Entry 4J79 (X-ray diffraction, 1.56 A resolution); this record covers chains A and B.

# Chain A
Protein: Coatomer subunit beta'
Organism: Saccharomyces cerevisiae
UniProt: P41811 (COPB2_YEAST); numbering as in UniProt (aligned over 1-301)
Sequence (301 residues; row label = number of the first residue in the row):
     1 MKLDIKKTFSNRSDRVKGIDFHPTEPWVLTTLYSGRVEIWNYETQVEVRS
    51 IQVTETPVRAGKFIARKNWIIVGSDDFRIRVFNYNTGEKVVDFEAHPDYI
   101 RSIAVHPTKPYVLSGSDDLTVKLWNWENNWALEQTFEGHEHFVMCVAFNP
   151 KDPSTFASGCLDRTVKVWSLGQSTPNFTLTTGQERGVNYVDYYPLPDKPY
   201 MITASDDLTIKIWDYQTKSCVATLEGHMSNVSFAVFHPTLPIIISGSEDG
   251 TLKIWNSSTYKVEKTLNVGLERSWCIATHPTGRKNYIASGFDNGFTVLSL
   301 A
Not modelled in the structure: 1
Differences from the reference sequence: conflict I39 (Leu in P41811), A301 (Gly in P41811)

# Chain B
Protein: Spike glycoprotein
UniProt: Q91AV1 (SPIKE_PEDV7); residues 1-6 here correspond to UniProt positions 1378-1383 (UniProt number = residue number + 1377)
Sequence (6 residues; each row starts with the number of its first residue):
     1 EKVHVQ

# Chain A / chain B interface
Residue-residue contacts (20):
  R15(A) with Q6(B), hydrogen bond (side chain-backbone)
  K17(A) with Q6(B), hydrogen bond (side chain-backbone)
  Y33(A) with V5(B), hydrogen bond (side chain-backbone); Q6(B)
  R59(A) with H4(B), hydrogen bond (side chain-backbone); V5(B), hydrogen bond (side chain-backbone); Q6(B), hydrogen bond (side chain-backbone)
  D98(A) with K2(B), salt bridge
  Y99(A) with K2(B)
  R101(A) with V3(B), hydrogen bond (side chain-backbone); H4(B), hydrogen bond (side chain-backbone)
  D117(A) with K2(B), salt bridge
  F142(A) with K2(B); V3(B)
  M144(A) with H4(B)
  L161(A) with V3(B), hydrophobic; H4(B)
  N188(A) with H4(B), hydrogen bond
  D206(A) with H4(B), salt bridge
  R272(A) with Q6(B), hydrogen bond
Other interface residues (no listed pair), chain A (16 interface residues in all): H141, W274

# Overview
Chain A and chain B form an interface of 16 and 5 residues respectively, with 10 hydrogen bonds and 3 salt
bridges. Polar pairs include D98(A)-K2(B), D117(A)-K2(B) and D206(A)-H4(B).
Here chain A is Coatomer subunit beta' (Saccharomyces cerevisiae) and chain B is Spike glycoprotein. Entry
4J79 (Crystal structure of beta'-COP/PEDVspike complex) was determined by X-ray diffraction (same publication
as 4J73, 4J77, 4J78, 4J81, 4J82, 4J84 and 3 further entries).
